PDB entry 6YNY | electron microscopy, 2.70 A resolution | chains D and H of the 81 polymer chains in the assembly

# Chain D
Protein: subunit d
Organism: Tetrahymena thermophila
Reference sequence: Q239R1 (Q239R1_TETTS); numbering as in UniProt (aligned over 1-234)
Chain sequence (234 residues; each row starts with the number of its first residue):
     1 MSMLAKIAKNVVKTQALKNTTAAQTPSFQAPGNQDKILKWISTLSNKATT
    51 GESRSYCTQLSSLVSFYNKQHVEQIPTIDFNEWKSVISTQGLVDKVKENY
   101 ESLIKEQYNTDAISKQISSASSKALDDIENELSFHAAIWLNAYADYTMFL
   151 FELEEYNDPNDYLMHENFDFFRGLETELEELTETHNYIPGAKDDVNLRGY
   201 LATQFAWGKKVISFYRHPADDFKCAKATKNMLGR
Not modelled in the structure: 1-28
Residues lining bound ligands: 1,2-diacyl-sn-glycero-3-phosphocholine (PC1): Ala206, Trp207, Gly208, Lys209, Lys210

# Chain H
Protein: ATPTT4
Organism: Tetrahymena thermophila
Reference sequence: I7MCZ0 (I7MCZ0_TETTS); residues 1-268 here = UniProt positions 1-268
Chain sequence (268 residues; row label = number of the first residue in the row):
     1 MQQRKKIYLRQKRKIYIQLKNKEKKKNNQFIQKREKMGYKIRNKSIFWTR
    51 AGWKNNWHPKNFNAPRPSYGEFTMGIRCRNDHHSFLRYVQTYRNMSRHCK
   101 QYFLGDKQLEETFILGLRSLFLVPYDSQCLTDQIKHGGERRFVDQLDRDF
   151 ELISYNTHPYQLFTYTVRNEHLAWKNEQYEKIQKGEKTFEQELLDYLDEQ
   201 VLAEKAKLRDGQNFSIERMTEIALHVFRKARAGKVRPAQDVRGPDGNVND
   251 FLEQRRPFEHPNPTGVTH
Not modelled in the structure: 1-37
Residues lining bound ligands: ATP (adenosine-5'-triphosphate): Ile76, Cys78, Arg79, Asn80, Asp81, His82, His83

# Interface between chain D and chain H
Contacting residue pairs (90; chain D residue first):
  Tyr143(D) with Glu217(H); Thr220(H)
  Thr147(D) with Thr220(H)
  Phe151(D) with Phe227(H), hydrophobic; Arg228(H); Arg231(H)
  Glu152(D) with Arg231(H), salt bridge
  Glu154(D) with Arg228(H), salt bridge; Asp240(H)
  Glu155(D) with Arg231(H), salt bridge; Arg236(H), salt bridge; Gln239(H); Asp240(H), hydrogen bond (backbone-backbone)
  Asn157(D) with Asp240(H), hydrogen bond; Val241(H), hydrogen bond (side chain-backbone)
  Asp161(D) with Val241(H)
  Tyr162(D) with Gln239(H), hydrogen bond (side chain-backbone); Asp240(H); Val241(H)
  Phe170(D) with Gln239(H)
  Arg172(D) with Phe163(H); Val167(H); Glu170(H), salt bridge
  Thr176(D) with Pro159(H); Tyr160(H); Phe163(H)
  Glu177(D) with Tyr160(H)
  Glu179(D) with Pro159(H)
  Glu180(D) with Asp149(H); His158(H); Pro159(H)
  Glu183(D) with Leu152(H)
  Thr184(D) with Asp149(H)
  Asn186(D) with Gln145(H), hydrogen bond
  Lys192(D) with Gln145(H)
  Asp194(D) with Asn56(H), hydrogen bond (backbone-side chain); Ser127(H); Gln128(H), hydrogen bond (side chain-backbone); Cys129(H), hydrogen bond (side chain-backbone)
  Val195(D) with Lys54(H); Gln128(H)
  Leu197(D) with Phe47(H), hydrophobic
  Tyr200(D) with Ile46(H); Phe47(H), hydrophobic; Lys54(H)
  Leu201(D) with Ile46(H), hydrophobic
  Gln204(D) with Asn43(H), hydrogen bond; Ile46(H)
  Gly208(D) with Arg50(H)
  Lys209(D) with Ser45(H), hydrogen bond (side chain-backbone); Trp48(H), hydrogen bond (side chain-backbone); Thr49(H); Arg50(H), hydrogen bond (backbone-backbone)
  Val211(D) with Asn55(H); Pro59(H)
  Ile212(D) with Asn56(H)
  Ser213(D) with Asn56(H); Arg141(H), hydrogen bond
  Phe214(D) with Asn56(H), hydrogen bond (backbone-backbone); Val123(H), hydrophobic; Cys129(H), hydrophobic; Arg141(H), hydrogen bond (backbone-side chain); Phe142(H), hydrophobic
  Tyr215(D) with Arg141(H); Phe142(H), hydrophobic; Gln145(H), hydrogen bond (backbone-side chain)
  Arg216(D) with Arg141(H)
  His217(D) with Gln145(H); Arg148(H)
  Asp221(D) with Arg79(H)
  Phe222(D) with Arg79(H); His136(H); Arg140(H)
  Lys223(D) with Asn63(H)
  Cys224(D) with Arg77(H); Cys78(H), hydrophobic
  Ala225(D) with Ile76(H); Arg77(H), hydrogen bond (backbone-backbone)
  Lys226(D) with Pro67(H), hydrogen bond (side chain-backbone); Ser68(H), hydrogen bond; Gly75(H); Ile76(H)
  Ala227(D) with Thr73(H); Met74(H), hydrogen bond (backbone-backbone); Gly75(H), hydrogen bond (backbone-backbone)
  Thr228(D) with Phe72(H); Met74(H)
  Lys229(D) with Phe72(H), hydrogen bond (backbone-backbone)
  Gly233(D) with Arg66(H)
  Arg234(D) with Arg66(H)
Interface residues without a listed pair, chain D (52 interface residues in all): Leu140, Met148, Tyr156, Gly173, Asp193, Lys210, Leu232
Interface residues without a listed pair, chain H (60 interface residues in all): Ile41, Trp57, Lys60, Asn80, Thr131, Ile134, Thr166, Ile216, Leu224, Arg242

# Overview
52 residues of chain D and 60 residues of chain H are in contact, with 22 hydrogen bonds and 5 salt bridges.
Among the polar pairs are Glu152(D)-Arg231(H), Glu154(D)-Arg228(H) and Glu155(D)-Arg231(H). Ligands of chain
D: 1,2-diacyl-sn-glycero-3-phosphocholine. Ligands of chain H: ATP.
Chain D is subunit d and chain H is ATPTT4, both from Tetrahymena thermophila; the structure, Cryo-EM
structure of Tetrahymena thermophila mitochondrial ATP synthase - F1Fo composite dimer model, was determined
by electron microscopy together with 6YNV, 6YNW, 6YNX, 6YNZ and 6YO0 from the same study.
